Entry 9B61 (electron microscopy, 2.81 A resolution); this record covers chains D and G of the 8 polymer chains in the assembly.

[Chain D]
Molecule: Isoform Flip of Glutamate receptor 2
From: Rattus norvegicus
Reference sequence: P19491 (GRIA2_RAT), isoform P19491-2; the construct has insertions or renumbered stretches relative to UniProt, so the offset changes along the chain: -20 to 847 = UniProt 1-868; 855-868 = UniProt 870-883
Sequence (889 residues; row label = number of the first residue in the row; numbers below 1 keep their minus sign (Met-20 is residue -20)):
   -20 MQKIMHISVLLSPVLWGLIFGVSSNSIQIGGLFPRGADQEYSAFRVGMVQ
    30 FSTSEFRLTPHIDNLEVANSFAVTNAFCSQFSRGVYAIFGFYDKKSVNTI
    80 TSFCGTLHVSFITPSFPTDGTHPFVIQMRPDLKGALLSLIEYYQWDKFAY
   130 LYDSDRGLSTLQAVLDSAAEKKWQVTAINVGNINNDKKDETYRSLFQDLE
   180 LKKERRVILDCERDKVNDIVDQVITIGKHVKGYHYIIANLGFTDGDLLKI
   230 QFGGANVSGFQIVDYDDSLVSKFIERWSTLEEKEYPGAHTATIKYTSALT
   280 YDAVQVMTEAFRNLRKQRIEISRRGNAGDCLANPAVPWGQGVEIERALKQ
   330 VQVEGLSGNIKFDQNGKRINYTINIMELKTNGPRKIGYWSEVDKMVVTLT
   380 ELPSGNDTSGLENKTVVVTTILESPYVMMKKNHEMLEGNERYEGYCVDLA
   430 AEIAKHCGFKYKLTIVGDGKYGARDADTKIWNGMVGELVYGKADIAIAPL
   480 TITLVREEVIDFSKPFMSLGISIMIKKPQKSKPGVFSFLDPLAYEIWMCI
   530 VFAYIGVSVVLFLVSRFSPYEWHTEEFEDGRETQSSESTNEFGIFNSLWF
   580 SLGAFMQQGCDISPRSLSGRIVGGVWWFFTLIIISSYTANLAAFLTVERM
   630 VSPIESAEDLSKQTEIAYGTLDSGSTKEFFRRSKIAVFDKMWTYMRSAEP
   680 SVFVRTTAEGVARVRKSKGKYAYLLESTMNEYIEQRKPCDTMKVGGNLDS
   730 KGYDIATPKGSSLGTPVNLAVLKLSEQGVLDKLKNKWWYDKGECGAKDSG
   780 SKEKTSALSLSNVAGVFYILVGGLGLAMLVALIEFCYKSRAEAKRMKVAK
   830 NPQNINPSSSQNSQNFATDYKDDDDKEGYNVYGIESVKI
Unresolved in the structure: -20 to 392, 552-566, 774-780, 826-868
Differences from the reference sequence: conflict Asp733 (Gly754 in P19491); insertion (848, 850-854)
Curated features (UniProtKB/Swiss-Prot):
  - region: Ala846, Thr847, Tyr849, Lys855 to Gly862 (Required for interaction with IQSEC1)
  - binding site (L-glutamate): Pro478, Thr480, Arg485, Ser654, Thr655, Glu705
  - site: Arg453 (Interaction with the cone snail toxin Con-ikot-ikot), Ile633 (Crucial to convey clamshell closure to channel opening), Arg660 (Interaction with the cone snail toxin Con-ikot-ikot), Lys752 (Interaction with the cone snail toxin Con-ikot-ikot)
  - modified residue: Ser662 (Phosphoserine), Ser696 (Phosphoserine), Ser839 (Phosphoserine), Ser842 (Phosphoserine), Tyr861 (Phosphotyrosine), Ser865 (Phosphoserine)
  - lipidation (S-palmitoyl cysteine): Cys589, Cys815
  - glycosylation (N-linked (GlcNAc...) asparagine): Asn235, Asn349, Asn385, Asn392
Disulfide bonds: Cys718-Cys773

[Chain G]
Molecule: Voltage-dependent calcium channel gamma-2 subunit
From: Mus musculus
Reference sequence: O88602 (CCG2_MOUSE); residues 1-323 here = UniProt positions 1-323
Sequence (323 residues; numbered 1 to 323; the number before each row is that of its first residue):
     1 MGLFDRGVQMLLTTVGAFAAFSLMTIAVGTDYWLYSRGVCKTKSVSENET
    51 SKKNEEVMTHSGLWRTCCLEGNFKGLCKQIDHFPEDADYEADTAEYFLRA
   101 VRASSIFPILSVILLFMGGLCIAASEFYKTRHNIILSAGIFFVSAGLSNI
   151 IGIIVYISANAGDPSKSDSKKNSYSYGWSFYFGALSFIIAEMVGVLAVHM
   201 FIDRHKQLRATARATDYLQASAITRIPSYRYRYQRRSRSSSRSTEPSHSR
   251 DASPVGVKGFNTLPSTEISMYTLSRDPLKAATTPTATYNSDRDNSFLQVH
   301 NCIQKDSKDSLHANTANRRTTPV
Unresolved in the structure: 1-2, 42-54, 163-172, 215-323
Curated features (UniProtKB/Swiss-Prot):
  - modified residue: Ser253 (Phosphoserine), Tyr271 (Phosphotyrosine), Thr321 (Phosphothreonine)
  - glycosylation: Asn48 (N-linked (GlcNAc...) asparagine)
  - mutagenesis: Thr321 (T321A: Abolishes phosphorylation; T321D/E: No interaction with DLG1 and DLG4), Val323 (V323A: No interaction with DLG1 and DLG4)
Disulfide bonds: Cys40-Cys68, Cys67-Cys77

[How chain D and chain G interact]
Pairs across the interface - 22 pairs, chain D then chain G:
  Lys511(D) - Glu95(G)
  Lys511(D) - Ser158(G)  hydrogen bond (side chain-backbone)
  Lys511(D) - Ala161(G)  hydrogen bond (side chain-backbone)
  Lys695(D) - Tyr89(G)  hydrogen bond (backbone-side chain)
  Ser696(D) - Tyr89(G)
  Lys697(D) - Tyr89(G)
  Lys699(D) - Tyr89(G)
  Leu789(D) - Ile157(G)  hydrophobic
  Ser790(D) - Ser158(G)
  Ser790(D) - Ala161(G)  hydrogen bond (side chain-backbone)
  Ala793(D) - Ser158(G)
  Phe796(D) - Ile154(G)  hydrophobic
  Tyr797(D) - Ile154(G)  hydrophobic
  Tyr797(D) - Val155(G)
  Val800(D) - Ile150(G)  hydrophobic
  Val800(D) - Ile151(G)  hydrophobic
  Leu803(D) - Leu147(G)  hydrophobic
  Met807(D) - Val143(G)  hydrophobic
  Met807(D) - Ser144(G)
  Leu811(D) - Ile140(G)  hydrophobic
  Phe814(D) - Asn133(G)
  Phe814(D) - Leu136(G)  hydrophobic
Also at the interface, not in a pair above, chain D (17 interface residues in all): Val514, Gly804
Also at the interface, not in a pair above, chain G (17 interface residues in all): Ala94, Gly162

[In short]
Chain D and chain G each contribute 17 residues to their interface, with 4 hydrogen bonds. Among the polar
pairs are Lys511(D)-Ser158(G), Lys511(D)-Ala161(G) and Lys695(D)-Tyr89(G). From UniProt: 6 L-glutamate-binding
residues on chain D; 2 mutagenesis sites on chain G.
Chain D is Isoform Flip of Glutamate receptor 2 (Rattus norvegicus) and chain G is Voltage-dependent calcium
channel gamma-2 subunit (Mus musculus); the structure, GluA2 flip Q in complex with TARPgamma2 at pH5,
consensus structure of LBD-TMD-TARPgamma2, was determined by electron microscopy, deposited together with
9B5Z, 9B60, 9B63, 9B64, 9B67 and 9B6A.
